Entry 3MQ7 (X-ray diffraction, 2.28 A resolution); this record covers chains E and H of the 12 polymer chains in the assembly.

Chain E (and H):
Molecule: Bone marrow stromal antigen 2
Source organism: Homo sapiens
Notes: chain H of this document is another copy of the same molecule, construct and numbering; everything in this record applies to it too
Reference sequence: Q10589 (BST2_HUMAN); residues 47-161 here = UniProt positions 47-161
Sequence (121 residues; each row starts with the number of its first residue):
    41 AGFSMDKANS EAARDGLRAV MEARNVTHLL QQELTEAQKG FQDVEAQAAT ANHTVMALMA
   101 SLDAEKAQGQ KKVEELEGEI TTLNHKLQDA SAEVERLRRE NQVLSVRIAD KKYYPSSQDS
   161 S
Unresolved in the structure: 41-50, 150-161
Construct notes: expression tag (41-46); engineered mutation Ala-53 (Cys in Q10589), Ala-63 (Cys in Q10589), Ala-91 (Cys in Q10589)
Modified residues: Mse-45 (selenomethionine); Mse-61, Mse-96, Mse-99 (selenomethionine; parent Met)
Bound ions: Ca2+: Glu-73, Glu-76

Interface between chain E and chain H:
Residue-residue contacts (24):
  Glu-51(E) / Gln-87(H)  hydrogen bond
  Ala-52(E) / Gly-80(H)
  Ala-52(E) / Asp-83(H)
  Ala-52(E) / Gln-87(H)
  Ala-53(E) / Val-84(H)  hydrophobic
  Gly-56(E) / Ala-77(H)
  Ala-59(E) / Glu-73(H)
  Ala-59(E) / Ala-77(H)
  Val-60(E) / Ala-77(H)  hydrophobic
  Glu-62(E) / Glu-73(H)
  Ala-63(E) / Leu-70(H)
  Val-66(E) / Val-66(H)
  Val-66(E) / Leu-70(H)  hydrophobic
  Thr-67(E) / Leu-70(H)
  Leu-70(E) / Ala-63(H)
  Leu-70(E) / Val-66(H)
  Leu-70(E) / Thr-67(H)
  Glu-73(E) / Ala-59(H)
  Glu-73(E) / Glu-62(H)
  Glu-73(E) / Ala-63(H)
  Glu-76(E) / Ala-59(H)
  Ala-77(E) / Ala-59(H)
  Ala-77(E) / Val-60(H)  hydrophobic
  Val-84(E) / Ala-53(H)
Also at the interface, not in a pair above, chain E (19 interface residues in all): Leu-69, Gly-80, Asp-83, Gln-87
Also at the interface, not in a pair above, chain H (19 interface residues in all): Ala-52, Gly-56, Leu-69, Leu-74, Glu-76

Overview:
Chain E and chain H each contribute 19 residues to their interface; the contacts include 1 hydrogen bond. Its
one hydrogen-bonded contact is Glu-51(E)/Gln-87(H). The Ca2+ site is built by Glu-73(E) and Glu-76(E).
Both chains are Bone marrow stromal antigen 2 (Homo sapiens). Entry 3MQ7 (Crystal Structure of Ectodomain
Mutant of BST-2/Tetherin/CD317) was determined by X-ray diffraction, deposited together with 3MQ9, 3MQB and
3MQC.
